7MES - chains A and B; structure by X-ray diffraction, 1.37 A resolution.

[Chain A (and B)]
Molecule: Delta-1-pyrroline-5-carboxylate dehydrogenase, mitochondrial
From: Mus musculus
Notes: EC 1.2.1.88; chain B of this document is another copy of the same molecule, construct and numbering; everything in this record applies to it too
Reference sequence: Q8CHT0 (AL4A1_MOUSE); residues 22-563 here correspond to UniProt positions 21-562 (UniProt number = residue number - 1)
Sequence (563 residues; row label = number of the first residue in the row):
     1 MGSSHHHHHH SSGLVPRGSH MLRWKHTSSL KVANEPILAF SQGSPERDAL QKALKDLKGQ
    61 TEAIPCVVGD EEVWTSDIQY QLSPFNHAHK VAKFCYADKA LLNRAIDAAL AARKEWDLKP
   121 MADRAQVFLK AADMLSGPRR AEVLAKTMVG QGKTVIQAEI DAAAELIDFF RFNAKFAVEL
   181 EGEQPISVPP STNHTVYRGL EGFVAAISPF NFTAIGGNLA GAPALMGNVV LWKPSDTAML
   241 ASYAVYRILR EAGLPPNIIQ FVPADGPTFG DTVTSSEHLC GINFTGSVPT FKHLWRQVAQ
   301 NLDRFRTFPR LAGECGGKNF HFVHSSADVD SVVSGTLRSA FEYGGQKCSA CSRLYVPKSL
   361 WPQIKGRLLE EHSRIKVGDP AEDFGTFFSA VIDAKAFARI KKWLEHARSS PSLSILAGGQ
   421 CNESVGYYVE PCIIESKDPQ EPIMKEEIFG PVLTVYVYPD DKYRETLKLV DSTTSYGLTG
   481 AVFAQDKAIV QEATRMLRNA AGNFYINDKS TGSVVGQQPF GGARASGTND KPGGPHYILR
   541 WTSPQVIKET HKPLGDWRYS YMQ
Not modelled in the structure: 1-31, 555-563 (chain B: 1-28, 556-563)
Construct notes: expression tag (1-21); conflict Ala33 (Thr32 in Q8CHT0), Thr61 (Met60 in Q8CHT0), Lys468 (Gln467 in Q8CHT0)
Curated features (UniProtKB/Swiss-Prot):
  - active site: Glu314 (Proton acceptor), Cys348 (Nucleophile)
  - binding site (NAD(+)): Ser208, Lys233, Gly286 to Thr290, Glu447
  - binding site (substrate): Ser513
  - site: Asn211 (Transition state stabilizer)
  - modified residue: Lys31 (N6-succinyllysine), Ser44 (Phosphoserine), Lys52 (N6-acetyllysine), Lys93 (N6-acetyllysine), Lys99 (N6-acetyllysine), Lys114 (N6-acetyllysine), Lys130 (N6-acetyllysine), Lys175 (N6-acetyllysine), Lys318 (N6-acetyllysine), Lys347 (N6-succinyllysine), Lys358 (N6-acetyllysine), Lys365 (N6-acetyllysine), Lys376 (N6-acetyllysine), Lys395 (N6-succinyllysine), Lys462 (N6-acetyllysine), Lys509 (N6-acetyllysine), Lys531 (N6-acetyllysine), Lys552 (N6-acetyllysine)
Residues lining bound ligands:
  - NAD (nicotinamide-adenine-dinucleotide): Ile207, Ser208, Lys233, Pro234, Ser235, Gly266, Pro267, Phe269, Gly270, Phe284, Thr285, Gly286, Ser287, Thr290, His293, Leu294
  - (4S)-4-hydroxy-D-proline (UY7), molecule 1: Thr154, Ile156, Gln157, Glu342, Thr386, Phe387
  - (4S)-4-hydroxy-D-proline (UY7), molecule 2: Glu165, Phe169, Phe212, Ile215, Lys347, Cys348, Ser349, Thr511, Gly512, Ser513, Phe520
What the authors report for this chain:
  - binding site for (4S)-4-hydroxy-D-proline: Thr154, Gln157, Glu165, Phe212, Glu342, Lys347, Ser349, Phe387, Thr511 to Ser513, Phe520

[Chain A / chain B interface]
Contacting residue pairs (153):
  Asp117(A) with Arg498(B), salt bridge
  Leu118(A) with Arg495(B); Arg498(B)
  Phe172(A) with Ile186(B), hydrophobic
  Leu180(A) with His536(B)
  Glu183(A) with His536(B), salt bridge
  Pro185(A) with Gly516(B); Gln517(B)
  Ile186(A) with Phe172(B), hydrophobic; Gly516(B), hydrogen bond (backbone-backbone); Gln517(B)
  Val188(A) with Gln517(B)
  Asn193(A) with Gln517(B); Gln518(B), hydrogen bond
  Val196(A) with Arg498(B)
  Tyr197(A) with His536(B)
  Arg198(A) with Arg498(B), hydrogen bond (side chain-backbone); Asn499(B); Ala501(B), hydrogen bond (side chain-backbone); Gly502(B); Asn529(B)
  Glu201(A) with Asn499(B); Arg524(B), salt bridge
  Phe291(A) with Phe308(B), hydrophobic
  Lys292(A) with Leu302(B); Asp303(B), salt bridge
  Trp295(A) with Ala299(B); Leu302(B); Phe308(B), hydrophobic; Pro309(B)
  Arg296(A) with Ala299(B), hydrogen bond (side chain-backbone); Gln300(B), hydrogen bond (side chain-backbone); Leu302(B); Asp303(B), salt bridge
  Ala299(A) with Trp295(B); Arg296(B), hydrogen bond (backbone-side chain); Ala299(B), hydrophobic
  Gln300(A) with Arg296(B)
  Leu302(A) with Lys292(B); Trp295(B), hydrophobic; Arg296(B)
  Asp303(A) with Lys292(B), salt bridge; Arg296(B), salt bridge
  Arg306(A) with Arg524(B); Ala525(B)
  Thr307(A) with Ala523(B); Arg524(B), hydrogen bond (side chain-backbone)
  Phe308(A) with Phe291(B), hydrophobic; Trp295(B), hydrophobic; Arg524(B); Ala525(B); Gly527(B)
  Pro309(A) with Trp295(B)
  Arg310(A) with Thr528(B), hydrogen bond (side chain-backbone); Asn529(B)
  Ser331(A) with Pro553(B); Leu554(B), hydrogen bond (side chain-backbone)
  Ser334(A) with Leu554(B); Gly555(B), hydrogen bond (side chain-backbone)
  Gly335(A) with Leu554(B)
  Thr494(A) with Ile547(B)
  Arg495(A) with Leu118(B)
  Arg498(A) with Asp117(B), salt bridge; Leu118(B); Val196(B); Arg198(B), hydrogen bond (backbone-side chain); Gln545(B), hydrogen bond (backbone-side chain)
  Asn499(A) with Arg198(B); Glu201(B)
  Ala501(A) with Arg198(B), hydrogen bond (backbone-side chain); Gln545(B), hydrogen bond (backbone-side chain)
  Gly502(A) with Arg198(B); Gln545(B); Val546(B), hydrogen bond (backbone-backbone)
  Asn503(A) with Val546(B)
  Phe504(A) with Gln545(B); Val546(B), hydrogen bond (backbone-backbone); Ile547(B); Lys548(B), hydrogen bond (backbone-backbone)
  Tyr505(A) with Lys548(B)
  Ile506(A) with Ile547(B), hydrophobic; Lys548(B), hydrogen bond (backbone-backbone); Glu549(B); Thr550(B), hydrogen bond (backbone-backbone)
  Asn507(A) with Thr550(B); Leu554(B)
  Asp508(A) with Lys548(B), salt bridge; Thr550(B), hydrogen bond; Leu554(B)
  Gly516(A) with Pro185(B); Ile186(B), hydrogen bond (backbone-backbone)
  Gln517(A) with Pro185(B); Ile186(B); Val188(B); Asn193(B)
  Gln518(A) with Asn193(B), hydrogen bond; Val546(B); Lys548(B)
  Pro519(A) with Val546(B)
  Ala523(A) with Thr307(B); Ser543(B)
  Arg524(A) with Glu201(B), salt bridge; Arg306(B); Thr307(B), hydrogen bond (backbone-side chain); Phe308(B)
  Ala525(A) with Arg306(B); Phe308(B)
  Gly527(A) with Phe308(B)
  Thr528(A) with Arg310(B), hydrogen bond (backbone-side chain)
  Asn529(A) with Arg198(B); Arg310(B); Ser543(B), hydrogen bond; Pro544(B), hydrogen bond (side chain-backbone)
  Lys531(A) with Pro544(B)
  His536(A) with Leu180(B); Glu183(B), salt bridge; Tyr197(B); Leu539(B)
  Leu539(A) with His536(B); Leu539(B), hydrophobic
  Arg540(A) with Arg540(B)
  Ser543(A) with Ala523(B); Asn529(B), hydrogen bond
  Pro544(A) with Asn529(B), hydrogen bond (backbone-side chain); Lys531(B)
  Gln545(A) with Arg498(B), hydrogen bond (side chain-backbone); Ala501(B), hydrogen bond (side chain-backbone); Gly502(B); Phe504(B)
  Val546(A) with Gly502(B), hydrogen bond (backbone-backbone); Asn503(B); Phe504(B), hydrogen bond (backbone-backbone); Gln517(B); Gln518(B); Pro519(B)
  Ile547(A) with Thr494(B); Phe504(B); Ile506(B), hydrophobic
  Lys548(A) with Phe504(B), hydrogen bond (backbone-backbone); Tyr505(B); Ile506(B), hydrogen bond (backbone-backbone); Asp508(B), salt bridge; Gln518(B)
  Glu549(A) with Ile506(B)
  Thr550(A) with Ile506(B), hydrogen bond (backbone-backbone); Asn507(B); Asp508(B), hydrogen bond
  Pro553(A) with Ser331(B)
  Leu554(A) with Ser331(B), hydrogen bond (backbone-side chain); Ser334(B); Gly335(B); Asn507(B); Asp508(B)
Interface residues without a listed pair, chain A (72 interface residues in all): Arg113, Ser191, Asn301, Asp328, Phe483, Leu497, Lys509
Interface residues without a listed pair, chain B (73 interface residues in all): Arg113, Ser191, Asn301, Asp328, Phe483, Leu497, Lys509

[Summary]
72 residues of chain A and 73 residues of chain B are in contact, with 38 hydrogen bonds and 12 salt bridges.
Polar pairs include Asp117(A)-Arg498(B), Glu183(A)-His536(B) and Glu201(A)-Arg524(B). Chain A binds NAD and
(4S)-4-hydroxy-D-proline. From the paper: a binding site for (4S)-4-hydroxy-D-proline at Thr154(A), Gln157(A)
and Glu165(A) among others.
Both chains are Delta-1-pyrroline-5-carboxylate dehydrogenase, mitochondrial (Mus musculus). Entry 7MES
(Structure of ALDH4A1 complexed with trans-4-Hydroxy-D-proline) was determined by X-ray diffraction, deposited
together with 7MER.
